8FNJ - chains A and B of the 12 polymer chains in the assembly; structure by electron microscopy, 2.40 A resolution.

# Chain A (and B)
Name: Lamina-associated polypeptide 2, isoforms beta/gamma, Integrase
From: Homo sapiens
Notes: EC 2.7.7.-, 3.1.-.-; chain B of this document is another copy of the same molecule, construct and numbering; everything in this record applies to it too
Reference sequence: chimeric construct of P42167, P12497: residues -55 to -3 from P42167 (LAP2B_HUMAN) positions 48-100 (UniProt number = residue number + 103); residues 1-288 from P12497 positions 1148-1435 (UniProt number = residue number + 1147)
Sequence (364 residues; row label = number of the first residue in the row; numbers below 1 keep their minus sign (Gly-75 is residue -75)):
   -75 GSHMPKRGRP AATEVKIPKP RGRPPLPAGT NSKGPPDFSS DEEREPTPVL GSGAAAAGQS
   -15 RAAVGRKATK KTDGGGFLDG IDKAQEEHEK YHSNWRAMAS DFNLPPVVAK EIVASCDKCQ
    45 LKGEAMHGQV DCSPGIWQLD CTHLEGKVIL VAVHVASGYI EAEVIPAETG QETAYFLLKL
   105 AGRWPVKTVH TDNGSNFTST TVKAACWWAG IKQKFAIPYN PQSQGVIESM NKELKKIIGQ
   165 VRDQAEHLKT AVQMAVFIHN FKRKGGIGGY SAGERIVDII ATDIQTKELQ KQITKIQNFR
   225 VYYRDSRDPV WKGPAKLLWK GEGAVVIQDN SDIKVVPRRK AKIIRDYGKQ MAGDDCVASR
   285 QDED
Disordered / not traced: -75 to 0, 229-235, 269-288 (chain B: -75 to 1, 40-56, 140-148, 229-234, 271-288)
Construct notes: expression tag (-75 to -56); conflict Gly-54 (Asn49 in P42167), Gln-17 (Arg86 in P42167); linker (-2 to 0); engineered mutation Lys138 (Glu1285 in P12497), Ala140 (Gly1287 in P12497)
Curated features (UniProtKB/Swiss-Prot):
  - modified residue: Thr-46 (Phosphothreonine), Ser-44 (Phosphoserine), Ser-37 (Phosphoserine), Ser-36 (Phosphoserine), Thr-29 (Phosphothreonine), Ser-24 (Phosphoserine), Arg-15 (Omega-N-methylarginine)
  - zinc finger: Asp3 to Gln44 (Integrase-type)
  - DNA-binding region: Phe223 to Asp270 (Integrase-type)
  - binding site (Zn(2+)): His12, His16, Cys40, Cys43
  - binding site (Mg(2+)): Asp64, Asp116, Glu152
Bound ions: Zn2+: His12, His16, Cys40, Cys43; Mg2+ site 1: Asp64, Asp116 (together with Dolutegravir); Mg2+ site 2: Asp64, Glu152 (together with Dolutegravir)
Ligand contacts: Dolutegravir (DLU; (4R,12aS)-N-(2,4-difluorobenzyl)-7-hydroxy-4-methyl-6,8-dioxo-3,4,6,8,12,12a-hexahydro-2H-pyrido[1',2':4,5]pyrazino[2,1-b][1,3]oxazine-9-carboxamide): Asp64, Cys65, Asp116, Asn117, Gly118, Tyr143, Pro145, Gln146, Glu152
What the authors report for this chain:
  - conformationally variable residues (side-chain flip): Gln148
  - catalytic residues: Glu152 (citing earlier work)
  - mutagenesis - G140A (3- to 5-fold), Q148H (5- to 10-fold), Q148K (5- to 10-fold), Q148R (5- to 10-fold): decreased catalytic activity
  - mutagenesis - E138K/G140A/Q148K (1.0 kcal/mol): decreased binding to Dolutegravir (from molecular simulation)
  - mutagenesis - E138K: unchanged catalytic activity
  - mutagenesis - E138K/G140A/Q148K (1.0 kcal/mol): decreased binding to DTG (from molecular simulation)

# How chain A and chain B interact
Residue-residue contacts - 50 pairs, chain A then chain B:
  Tyr83(A) - Arg107(B)  hydrogen bond (side chain-backbone)
  Glu85(A) - Arg107(B)  salt bridge
  Ala86(A) - Arg107(B)  hydrogen bond (backbone-side chain)
  Tyr99(A) - Lys173(B)
  Tyr99(A) - Gln177(B)
  Leu102(A) - Met178(B)  hydrophobic
  Lys103(A) - Gln177(B)
  Ala105(A) - Phe181(B)
  Ala105(A) - Phe185(B)
  Gly106(A) - Phe181(B)
  Gly106(A) - Asn184(B)  hydrogen bond (backbone-side chain)
  Gly106(A) - Phe185(B)
  Arg107(A) - Tyr83(B)  hydrogen bond (backbone-side chain)
  Arg107(A) - Glu85(B)  salt bridge
  Arg107(A) - Ala86(B)  hydrogen bond (side chain-backbone)
  Arg107(A) - Gln177(B)  hydrogen bond
  Arg107(A) - Val180(B)
  Trp108(A) - Trp108(B)  hydrophobic
  Trp108(A) - Phe185(B)
  Pro109(A) - Phe185(B)
  Trp132(A) - Gln168(B)  hydrogen bond
  Trp132(A) - Met178(B)
  Trp132(A) - Phe181(B)  hydrophobic
  Ala133(A) - Phe181(B)
  Gln168(A) - Trp132(B)  hydrogen bond
  Lys173(A) - Tyr99(B)
  Thr174(A) - Leu102(B)
  Gln177(A) - Tyr99(B)
  Gln177(A) - Lys103(B)
  Gln177(A) - Arg107(B)  hydrogen bond
  Met178(A) - Leu102(B)  hydrophobic
  Met178(A) - Trp132(B)  hydrophobic
  Val180(A) - Gly106(B)
  Val180(A) - Arg107(B)
  Phe181(A) - Ala105(B)
  Phe181(A) - Gly106(B)
  Phe181(A) - Trp132(B)  hydrophobic
  Ile182(A) - Trp132(B)  hydrophobic
  Asn184(A) - Gly106(B)  hydrogen bond (side chain-backbone)
  Phe185(A) - Ala105(B)
  Phe185(A) - Gly106(B)
  Phe185(A) - Trp108(B)
  Phe185(A) - Pro109(B)
  Glu198(A) - Ile208(B)
  Val201(A) - Val201(B)
  Val201(A) - Ile204(B)  hydrophobic
  Val201(A) - Ala205(B)
  Val201(A) - Ile208(B)  hydrophobic
  Ala205(A) - Val201(B)
  Ile208(A) - Glu198(B)
Also at the interface, not in a pair above, chain A (31 interface residues in all): Glu87, Tyr194, Ile204, Gln209
Also at the interface, not in a pair above, chain B (30 interface residues in all): Ala133, Thr174, Ile182, Asp202, Glu212

# Summary
Chain A and chain B form an interface of 31 and 30 residues respectively, with 10 hydrogen bonds and 2 salt
bridges. Polar pairs include Glu85(A)-Arg107(B), Tyr83(A)-Arg107(B) and Ala86(A)-Arg107(B). From the paper:
the catalytic residue Glu152(A); G140A, Q148H and Q148K of chain A, among others, reduce catalytic activity; 6
substitutions were tested in all.
Both chains are Lamina-associated polypeptide 2, isoforms beta/gamma, Integrase (Homo sapiens). Entry 8FNJ
(Structure of E138K/G140A HIV-1 intasome with Dolutegravir bound) was determined by electron microscopy (same
publication as 8FND, 8FNG, 8FNH, 8FNL, 8FNM, 8FNO, 8FNP and 8FNQ).
